Entry 6OUA (electron microscopy, 4.18 A resolution (low resolution: residue-level contacts below are approximate; hydrogen-bond / salt-bridge calls are withheld)); this record covers chains H and K of the 3 polymer chains in the assembly.

[Chain H]
Protein: Inner kinetochore subunit MCM16
Source organism: Saccharomyces cerevisiae
Reference sequence: Q12262 (CENPH_YEAST); residues 1-181 here = UniProt positions 1-181
Sequence (184 residues; each row starts with the number of its first residue; numbers below 1 keep their minus sign (Ser-2 is residue -2)):
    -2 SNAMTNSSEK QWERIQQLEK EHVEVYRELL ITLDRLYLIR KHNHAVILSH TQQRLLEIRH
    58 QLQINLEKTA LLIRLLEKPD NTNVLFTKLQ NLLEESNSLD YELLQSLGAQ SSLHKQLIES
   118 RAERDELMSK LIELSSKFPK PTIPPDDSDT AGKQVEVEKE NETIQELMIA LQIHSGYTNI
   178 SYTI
Unresolved in the structure: -2 to 6, 138-181
Sequence notes: expression tag (-2 to 0)

[Chain K]
Protein: Inner kinetochore subunit MCM22
Source organism: Saccharomyces cerevisiae
Reference sequence: P47167 (CENPK_YEAST); residue numbers follow UniProt; this construct covers 1-239
Sequence (242 residues; row label = number of the first residue in the row; numbers below 1 keep their minus sign (Ser-2 is residue -2)):
    -2 SNAMDVEKDV LDVYIKNLEN QIGNKRYFLK QAQGAIDEIT KRSLDTEGKP VNSEVFTELL
    58 RKPMFFSERA DPIGFSLTSN FLSLRAQSSS EWLSLMNDQS VDQKAMLLLQ NNINSDLKEL
   118 LRKLQHQMTI MDSKKQDHAH IRTRKARNKE LWDSLADFLK GYLVPNLDDN DESIDSLTNE
   178 VMLLMKRLIE HDLNLTLNDF SSKTIPIYRL LLRANIITVI EGSTNPGTKY IKLIDFNETS
   238 LT
Unresolved in the structure: -2 to 4, 129-239
Sequence notes: expression tag (-2 to 0)

[How chain H and chain K interact]
Contacting residue pairs (91; chain H residue first):
  Gln8(H) with Leu8(K); Asp9(K)
  Ile12(H) with Tyr11(K); Ile12(K)
  Gln13(H) with Ser76(K)
  Leu15(H) with Leu15(K); Glu16(K)
  Glu16(H) with Ser73(K); Asn77(K)
  Lys17(H) with Asn77(K)
  Glu18(H) with Arg23(K)
  His19(H) with Ile19(K); Lys22(K); Pro69(K); Ile70(K)
  Val20(H) with Asn77(K)
  Val22(H) with Lys22(K); Leu26(K)
  Tyr23(H) with Phe62(K)
  Leu26(H) with Leu26(K); Phe62(K)
  Leu27(H) with Met61(K)
  Leu30(H) with Ala29(K); Met61(K)
  Asp31(H) with Leu56(K); Met61(K)
  Arg32(H) with Ile33(K)
  Leu33(H) with Ala29(K)
  Tyr34(H) with Leu56(K)
  Leu35(H) with Phe53(K)
  Ile36(H) with Ile33(K); Ile36(K)
  Lys38(H) with Val52(K)
  His39(H) with Val52(K)
  Asn40(H) with Ile36(K)
  His41(H) with Asp42(K); Gly45(K)
  Ala42(H) with Gly45(K); Pro47(K); Val48(K)
  Val43(H) with Glu44(K); Gly45(K)
  Ile44(H) with Glu44(K); Gly45(K); Lys46(K); Val48(K)
  Leu45(H) with Val48(K); Phe53(K)
  Gln49(H) with Phe53(K)
  Leu52(H) with Leu57(K)
  Leu53(H) with Leu56(K)
  Arg56(H) with Leu56(K); Leu57(K); Lys59(K)
  Ile61(H) with Leu74(K)
  Glu64(H) with Asp68(K); Ile70(K); Gly71(K)
  Lys65(H) with Leu74(K); Thr75(K)
  Leu68(H) with Gly71(K); Phe72(K)
  Arg71(H) with Asp68(K)
  Val81(H) with Val7(K); Leu8(K)
  Leu82(H) with Phe72(K)
  Leu86(H) with Thr75(K)
  Leu89(H) with Leu79(K)
  Leu90(H) with Leu79(K)
  Ser93(H) with Arg82(K)
  Ser95(H) with Ser86(K)
  Glu99(H) with Leu90(K)
  Leu100(H) with Trp89(K); Leu90(K)
  Gln107(H) with Met93(K)
  Leu110(H) with Gln100(K); Lys101(K); Leu104(K)
  Gln113(H) with Leu104(K)
  Leu114(H) with Leu104(K)
  Ser117(H) with Gln107(K); Asn108(K); Asn111(K)
  Arg118(H) with Gln107(K)
  Arg121(H) with Gln107(K); Asn111(K)
  Leu124(H) with Leu114(K)
  Lys127(H) with Leu118(K)
  Leu128(H) with Leu118(K)
  Leu131(H) with Gln122(K)
  Lys134(H) with Met125(K)
Other interface residues (no listed pair), chain H (64 interface residues in all): Arg11, Glu25, Thr29, Asn80, Lys85, Ser103
Other interface residues (no listed pair), chain K (64 interface residues in all): Lys5, Gln18, Phe25, Ala32, Ser40, Asn49, Arg58, Ser80, Ser97, Ile110, Lys115

[Summary]
Chain H and chain K each contribute 64 residues to their interface.
Chain H is Inner kinetochore subunit MCM16 and chain K is Inner kinetochore subunit MCM22, both from
Saccharomyces cerevisiae; the structure, Cryo-EM structure of the yeast Ctf3 complex, was determined by
electron microscopy.
